Entry 8KD6 (electron microscopy, 3.07 A resolution); this record covers chains P and X of the 16 polymer chains in the assembly.

== Chain P ==
Molecule: Histone H4
Source organism: Xenopus laevis
UniProtKB: P62799 (H4_XENLA); residues 1-102 here correspond to UniProt positions 2-103 (UniProt number = residue number + 1)
Amino-acid sequence (102 residues; numbered 1 to 102; the number before each row is that of its first residue):
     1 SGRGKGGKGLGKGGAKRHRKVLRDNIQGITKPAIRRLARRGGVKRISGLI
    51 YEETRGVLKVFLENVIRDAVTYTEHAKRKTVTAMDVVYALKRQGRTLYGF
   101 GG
Disordered / not traced: 1-21, 101-102
Curated features (UniProtKB/Swiss-Prot):
  - DNA-binding region: Lys16 to Lys20
  - modified residue: Ser1 (N-acetylserine), Arg3 (Asymmetric dimethylarginine), Lys5 (N6-(2-hydroxyisobutyryl)lysine), Lys8 (N6-(2-hydroxyisobutyryl)lysine), Lys12 (N6-(2-hydroxyisobutyryl)lysine), Lys16 (N6-(2-hydroxyisobutyryl)lysine), Lys20 (N6,N6,N6-trimethyllysine), Lys31 (N6-(2-hydroxyisobutyryl)lysine), Lys44 (N6-(2-hydroxyisobutyryl)lysine), Ser47 (Phosphoserine), Tyr51 (Phosphotyrosine), Lys59 (N6-(2-hydroxyisobutyryl)lysine), Lys77 (N6-(2-hydroxyisobutyryl)lysine), Lys79 (N6-(2-hydroxyisobutyryl)lysine), Tyr88 (Phosphotyrosine), Lys91 (N6-(2-hydroxyisobutyryl)lysine)
  - cross-link (Glycyl lysine isopeptide (Lys-Gly)): Lys31 (interchain with G-Cter in UFM1), Lys91 (interchain with G-Cter in ubiquitin)

== Chain X ==
Molecule: 187bp DNA
Sequence (187 nucleotides; each row starts with the number of its first residue; numbers below 1 keep their minus sign (DG-93 is residue -93)):
   -93 GCGGTGGCGGCCGCTCTAGAACAGGATGTATATATCTGACACGTGCCTGG
   -43 AGACTAGGGAGTAATCCCCTTGGCGGTTAAAACGCGGGGGACAGCGCGTA
     7 CGTGCGTTTAAGCGGTGCTAGAGCTGTCTACGACCAATTGAGCGGCCTCG
    57 GCACCGGGATTCTCCAGGGCGGCCGCGTATAGGGTCC
Disordered / not traced: -93 to -89, 76-93

== How chain P and chain X interact ==
Pairs across the interface (12; chain P residue first):
  Arg35(P) with DG8(X), salt bridge to the phosphate
  Arg45(P) with DC7(X), sugar contact; DG8(X), phosphate contact
  Ile46(P) with DC7(X), sugar contact; DG8(X), hydrogen bond to the phosphate
  Ser47(P) with DC7(X), sugar contact
  Gly48(P) with DC7(X), hydrogen bond to the phosphate
  Lys77(P) with DA28(X), phosphate contact
  Arg78(P) with DA28(X), phosphate contact
  Lys79(P) with DG27(X), phosphate contact; DA28(X), hydrogen bond to the phosphate
  Thr80(P) with DA28(X), hydrogen bond to the phosphate
Also at the interface, not in a pair above, chain P (10 interface residues in all): Lys44
Also at the interface, not in a pair above, chain X (5 interface residues in all): DG29

== In short ==
10 residues of chain P and 5 residues of chain X are in contact; the contacts include 4 hydrogen bonds and 1
salt bridge. Among the polar pairs are Ile46(P)-DG8(X), Gly48(P)-DC7(X) and Lys79(P)-DA28(X). UniProt lists a
DNA-binding region on chain P.
Here chain P is Histone H4 (Xenopus laevis) and chain X is 187bp DNA. Entry 8KD6 (Rpd3S in complex with
nucleosome with H3K36MLA modification and 187bp DNA, class3) was determined by electron microscopy together
with 8KC7, 8KD2, 8KD3, 8KD4, 8KD5 and 8KD7 from the same study.
